8VXQ - chains R and A of the 18 polymer chains in the assembly; structure by electron microscopy, 3.10 A resolution.

Chain R:
Protein: gp72
Organism: Pseudomonas phage vB_PaeP_DEV
UniProt: A0A2K8HKQ8 (A0A2K8HKQ8_9CAUD); residue numbers follow UniProt; this construct covers 1-521
Sequence (521 residues; each row starts with the number of its first residue):
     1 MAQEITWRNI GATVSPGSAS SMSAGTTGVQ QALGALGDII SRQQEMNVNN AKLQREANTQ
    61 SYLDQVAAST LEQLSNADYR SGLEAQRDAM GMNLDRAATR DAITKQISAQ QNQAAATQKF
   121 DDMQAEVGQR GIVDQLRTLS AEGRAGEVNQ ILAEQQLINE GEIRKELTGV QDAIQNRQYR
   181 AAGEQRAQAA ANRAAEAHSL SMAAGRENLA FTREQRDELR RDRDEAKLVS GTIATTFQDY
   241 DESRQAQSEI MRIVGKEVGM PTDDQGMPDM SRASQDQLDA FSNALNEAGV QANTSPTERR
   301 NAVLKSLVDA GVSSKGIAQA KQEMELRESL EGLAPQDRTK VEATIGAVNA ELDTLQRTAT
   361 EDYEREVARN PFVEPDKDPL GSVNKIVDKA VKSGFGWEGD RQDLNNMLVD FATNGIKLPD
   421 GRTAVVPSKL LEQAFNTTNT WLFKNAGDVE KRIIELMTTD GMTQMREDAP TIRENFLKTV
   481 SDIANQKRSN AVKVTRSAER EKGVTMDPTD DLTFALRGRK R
Unresolved in the structure: 1-24, 332-521

Chain A:
Protein: N4 gp52-like protein
Organism: Pseudomonas phage vB_PaeP_DEV
UniProt: A0A2K8I0A4 (A0A2K8I0A4_9CAUD); residue numbers follow UniProt; this construct covers 1-155
Sequence (155 residues; numbered 1 to 155; the number before each row is that of its first residue):
     1 MAYPYSDMPF GVELDTSTLG SFGLGGPQTQ LQMQMPAVDV NAAASGSGGF MAGFSNIFSR
    61 DSMFGGVAPS GAQTGGWVLP ALGIGQAVFG AIGANRQQRA ARDQLAESRR QFDMNYGAQR
   121 QSINTNLEDR QRARVASNPT AYESVDSYME RNRIR

Chain R / chain A interface:
Contacting residue pairs (14):
  Gly25(R) with Ala94(A), hydrogen bond (backbone-backbone); Asn95(A); Gln98(A), hydrogen bond (backbone-side chain)
  Gly28(R) with Ala94(A)
  Ala32(R) with Ala87(A), hydrophobic
  Ile39(R) with Pro80(A), hydrophobic
  Met46(R) with Gln73(A); Thr74(A); Gly75(A)
  Asn50(R) with Ala72(A); Gln73(A), hydrogen bond (side chain-backbone)
  Leu53(R) with Ser70(A); Gly71(A); Ala72(A)
Also at the interface, not in a pair above, chain R (9 interface residues in all): Thr26, Thr27

Overview:
9 residues of chain R and 11 residues of chain A are in contact, with 3 hydrogen bonds. Polar contacts include
Gly25(R)-Gln98(A), Asn50(R)-Gln73(A) and Gly25(R)-Ala94(A).
Here chain R is gp72 and chain A is N4 gp52-like protein, both from Pseudomonas phage vB_PaeP_DEV. Entry 8VXQ
(Cryo-EM structure of phage DEV ejection proteins gp72:gp73) was determined by electron microscopy, deposited
together with 9COD, 9BGM, 9BGN and 9BGO.
